PDB entry 4H26 | X-ray diffraction, 2.50 A resolution | chains A and C of the 3 polymer chains in the assembly

[Chain A]
Protein: HLA class II histocompatibility antigen, DR alpha chain
From: Homo sapiens
UniProtKB: P01903 (DRA_HUMAN); residues 3-181 here correspond to UniProt positions 28-206 (UniProt number = residue number + 25)
Sequence (179 residues; each row starts with the number of its first residue):
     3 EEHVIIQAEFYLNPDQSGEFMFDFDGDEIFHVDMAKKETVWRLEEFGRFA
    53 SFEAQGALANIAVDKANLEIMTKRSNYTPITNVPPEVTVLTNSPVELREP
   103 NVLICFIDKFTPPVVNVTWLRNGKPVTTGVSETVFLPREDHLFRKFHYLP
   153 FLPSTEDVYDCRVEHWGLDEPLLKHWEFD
Disulfide bonds: Cys107-Cys163
Covalent attachments: N-acetylglucosamine (NAG) linked to Asn118

[Chain C]
Protein: peptide
Sequence (11 residues; each row starts with the number of its first residue):
   306 QWIRVNIPKRI

[How chain A and chain C interact]
Residue-residue contacts (25):
  Gln9(A) - Val310(C)
  Gln9(A) - Asn311(C)  hydrogen bond (side chain-backbone)
  Phe24(A) - Ile308(C)  hydrophobic
  Phe24(A) - Arg309(C)
  Phe32(A) - Ile308(C)  hydrophobic
  Trp43(A) - Ile308(C)  hydrophobic
  Ala52(A) - Gln306(C)
  Ser53(A) - Gln306(C)  hydrogen bond (backbone-backbone)
  Ser53(A) - Trp307(C)
  Ser53(A) - Ile308(C)  hydrogen bond (backbone-backbone)
  Phe54(A) - Trp307(C)
  Phe54(A) - Ile308(C)
  Phe54(A) - Val310(C)  hydrophobic
  Glu55(A) - Trp307(C)
  Asn62(A) - Asn311(C)  hydrogen bond (side chain-backbone)
  Asn62(A) - Ile312(C)
  Asn62(A) - Pro313(C)
  Val65(A) - Pro313(C)  hydrophobic
  Ala68(A) - Arg315(C)
  Asn69(A) - Lys314(C)  hydrogen bond (side chain-backbone)
  Asn69(A) - Arg315(C)
  Asn69(A) - Ile316(C)  hydrogen bond (side chain-backbone)
  Ile72(A) - Ile316(C)
  Met73(A) - Ile316(C)  hydrophobic
  Arg76(A) - Ile316(C)
Other interface residues (no listed pair), chain A (18 interface residues in all): Phe22, Gly58, Asp66

[Overview]
The interface between chain A and chain C involves 18 residues on one side and 11 on the other, with 6
hydrogen bonds. Among the polar pairs are Gln9(A)-Asn311(C), Asn62(A)-Asn311(C) and Asn69(A)-Lys314(C).
N-acetylglucosamine is covalently linked to Asn118(A).
Here chain A is HLA class II histocompatibility antigen, DR alpha chain (Homo sapiens) and chain C is peptide.
Entry 4H26 (TCR interaction with peptide mimics of nickel offers structure insight to nickel contact allergy)
was determined by X-ray diffraction together with 4H25 and 4H1L from the same study.
